5FTC - chain A; structure by X-ray diffraction, 2.27 A resolution.

# Chain A
Molecule: Tpr domain protein
Notes: EC 3.6.4.12
UniProtKB: D7K0H3 (D7K0H3_9BACE); residues 1-433 here = UniProt positions 1-433
Sequence (433 residues; numbered 1 to 433; the number before each row is that of its first residue):
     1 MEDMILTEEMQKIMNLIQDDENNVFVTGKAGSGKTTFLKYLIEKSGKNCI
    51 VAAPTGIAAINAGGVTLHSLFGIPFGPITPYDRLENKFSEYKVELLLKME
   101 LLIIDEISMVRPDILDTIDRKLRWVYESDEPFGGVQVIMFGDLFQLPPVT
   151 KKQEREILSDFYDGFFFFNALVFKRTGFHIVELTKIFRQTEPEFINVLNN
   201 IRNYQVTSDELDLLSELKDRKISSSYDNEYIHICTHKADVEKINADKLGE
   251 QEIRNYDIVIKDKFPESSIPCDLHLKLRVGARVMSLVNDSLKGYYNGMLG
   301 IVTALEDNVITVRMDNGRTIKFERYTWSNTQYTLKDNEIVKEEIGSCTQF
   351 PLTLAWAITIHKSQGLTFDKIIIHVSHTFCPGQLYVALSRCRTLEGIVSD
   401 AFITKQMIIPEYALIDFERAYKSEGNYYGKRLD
Not modelled in the structure: 433
Metal / ion sites: Ca2+ site 1: Glu-21, Gly-134; Ca2+ site 2: Thr-35 (together with ADP)
Ligand contacts: ADP (adenosine-5'-diphosphate): Met-1, Asp-3, Met-4, Ile-5, Met-10, Lys-29, Ala-30, Gly-31, Ser-32, Gly-33, Lys-34, Thr-35, Thr-36, Phe-187, Arg-188, Gly-365
From the paper describing this entry:
  - catalytic residues: Gln-145 (proposed by the authors, not directly observed)
  - mutagenesis - F71A, R188A, R390A: abolished catalytic activity
  - mutagenesis - T66A (200-600-fold), H68A (1-3.5-fold), F75A (1-3.5-fold), I78A/T79A/D82A, K237A (200-600-fold), D289A/K292A, Y332F, H361A (1-3.5-fold), K362A (200-600-fold): decreased catalytic activity
  - mutagenesis - I339C: increased catalytic activity

# Summary
Chain A binds ADP. Glu-21 and Gly-134 coordinate Ca2+ site 1. From the paper: the catalytic residue Gln-145;
T66A, H68A and F75A, among others, reduce catalytic activity; 13 substitutions were tested in all.
Chain A is Tpr domain protein; the structure, Crystal structure of Pif1 helicase from Bacteroides in complex
with ADP, was determined by X-ray diffraction, deposited together with 5FTB, 5FTD, 5FTE and 5FTF.
